Entry 2C2R (X-ray diffraction, 2.55 A resolution); this record covers chains A and T of the 3 polymer chains in the assembly.

[Chain A]
Name: DNA polymerase IV
From: Sulfolobus solfataricus
Notes: EC 2.7.7.7
Reference sequence: Q97W02 (DPO42_SULSO); numbering as in UniProt (aligned over 1-352)
Amino-acid sequence (358 residues; each row starts with the number of its first residue; numbers below 1 keep their minus sign (His-5 is residue -5)):
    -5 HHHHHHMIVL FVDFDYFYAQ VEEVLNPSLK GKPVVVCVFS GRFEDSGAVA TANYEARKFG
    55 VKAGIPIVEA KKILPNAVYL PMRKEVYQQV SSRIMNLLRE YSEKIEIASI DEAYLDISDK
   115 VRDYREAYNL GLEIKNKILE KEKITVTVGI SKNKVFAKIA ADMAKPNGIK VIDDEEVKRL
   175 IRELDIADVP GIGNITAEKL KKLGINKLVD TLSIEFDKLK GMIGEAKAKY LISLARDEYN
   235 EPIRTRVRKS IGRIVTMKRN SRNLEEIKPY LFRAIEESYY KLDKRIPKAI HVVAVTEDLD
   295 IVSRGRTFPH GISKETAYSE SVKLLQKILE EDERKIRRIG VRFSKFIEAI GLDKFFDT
Unresolved in the structure: -5 to 0, 343-352
Metal / ion sites: Ca2+ site 1: Asp7, Asp105, Glu106 (together with 2',3'-dideoxycytidine 5'-triphosphate) (shared with 1 residue of chain P); Ca2+ site 2: Asp7, Phe8, Asp105 (together with 2',3'-dideoxycytidine 5'-triphosphate); Ca2+ site 3: Ala181, Ile186
Small-molecule neighbours: 2',3'-dideoxycytidine 5'-triphosphate (DCT): Asp7, Phe8, Asp9, Tyr10, Phe11, Tyr12, Ala44, Thr45, Tyr48, Arg51, Ala57, Gly58, Asp105, Glu106, Lys159
Curated features (UniProtKB/Swiss-Prot):
  - active site: Glu106
  - binding site (Mg(2+)): Asp7, Asp105
  - site: Tyr12 (Substrate discrimination)
  - mutagenesis: Asp105 to Glu106 (Loss of function), Glu342 to Thr352 (Almost complete loss of interaction with PCNA)
What the authors report for this chain:
  - binding site for the 18-nt DNA strand (chain T): Arg332
  - specificity-determining residues: Arg332 (proposed by the authors, not directly observed)

[Chain T]
Molecule: 18-nt DNA strand
Sequence (18 nucleotides; row label = number of the first residue in the row):
     1 TCACGGAATC CTTCCCCC
Unresolved in the structure: 1-2
Modified / non-standard residues: 8OG (8-oxo-2'-deoxy-guanosine-5'-monophosphate) at position 5

[Chain A / chain T interface]
Residue-residue contacts - 40 pairs, chain A then chain T:
  Val32(A) - 8OG_5(T)  sugar contact
  Ser34(A) - 8OG_5(T)  hydrogen bond to the phosphate
  Ser34(A) - DG6(T)  phosphate contact
  Arg36(A) - 8OG_5(T)  phosphate contact
  Ser40(A) - 8OG_5(T)  phosphate contact
  Gly41(A) - DC4(T)  phosphate contact
  Gly41(A) - 8OG_5(T)  sugar contact
  Ala42(A) - 8OG_5(T)  hydrogen bond to the sugar
  Gly58(A) - 8OG_5(T)  base contact
  Pro60(A) - DC4(T)  base contact
  Val62(A) - DC4(T)  base contact
  Glu63(A) - DC4(T)  hydrogen bond to the base
  Ile217(A) - DT12(T)  phosphate contact
  Gly218(A) - DT12(T)  phosphate contact
  Glu219(A) - DT12(T)  phosphate contact
  Ala220(A) - DC11(T)  phosphate contact
  Lys221(A) - DC10(T)  phosphate contact
  Lys221(A) - DC11(T)  salt bridge to the phosphate
  Arg240(A) - DC10(T)  salt bridge to the phosphate
  Arg242(A) - DA8(T)  salt bridge to the phosphate
  Arg242(A) - DT9(T)  phosphate contact
  Lys243(A) - DT9(T)  hydrogen bond to the phosphate
  Ser244(A) - DA8(T)  sugar contact
  Ser244(A) - DT9(T)  hydrogen bond to the phosphate
  Ile245(A) - DA8(T)  phosphate contact
  Gly246(A) - DA7(T)  phosphate contact
  Gly246(A) - DA8(T)  hydrogen bond to the phosphate
  Arg247(A) - DA7(T)  salt bridge to the phosphate
  Ile248(A) - DG6(T)  sugar contact
  Ile248(A) - DA7(T)  hydrogen bond to the phosphate
  Thr250(A) - 8OG_5(T)  sugar contact
  Thr250(A) - DG6(T)  hydrogen bond to the phosphate
  Leu293(A) - DC4(T)  phosphate contact
  Arg331(A) - DA3(T)  phosphate contact
  Arg331(A) - DC4(T)  sugar contact
  Arg331(A) - 8OG_5(T)  salt bridge to the phosphate
  Arg332(A) - 8OG_5(T)  salt bridge to the phosphate
  Arg332(A) - DG6(T)  salt bridge to the phosphate
  Arg336(A) - DA7(T)  sugar contact
  Arg336(A) - DA8(T)  salt bridge to the phosphate
Interface residues without a listed pair, chain A (38 interface residues in all): Phe33, Phe37, Asp39, Ala44, Lys78, Val241, Val249, Lys275, Glu291, Ile295

[Overview]
38 residues of chain A face 10 of chain T across their interface; the contacts include 8 hydrogen bonds and 8
salt bridges. Among the polar pairs are Glu63(A)-DC4(T), Ala42(A)-8OG_5(T) and Ser34(A)-8OG_5(T). Bound to
chain A: 2',3'-dideoxycytidine 5'-triphosphate. The paper reports a binding site for the 18-nt DNA strand
(chain T) at Arg332(A); the specificity determinant Arg332(A).
Chain A is DNA polymerase IV (Sulfolobus solfataricus) and chain T is an 18-nt DNA strand; the structure,
Efficient and High Fidelity Incorporation of dCTP Opposite 7,8- Dihydro-8-oxodeoxyguanosine by Sulfolobus
solfataricus DNA Polymerase Dpo4, was determined by X-ray diffraction (same publication as 2C22, 2C28, 2C2D
and 2C2E).
